Entry 6HTB (X-ray diffraction, 2.70 A resolution); this record covers chains E and F of the 28 polymer chains in the assembly.

Chain E:
Name: Proteasome subunit alpha type-6
Source organism: Saccharomyces cerevisiae (strain ATCC 204508 / S288c)
Notes: EC 3.4.25.1
Reference sequence: P40302 (PSA6_YEAST); residues 0-233 here correspond to UniProt positions 1-234 (UniProt number = residue number + 1)
Sequence (234 residues; numbered 0 to 233; the number before each row is that of its first residue; numbering starts at 0):
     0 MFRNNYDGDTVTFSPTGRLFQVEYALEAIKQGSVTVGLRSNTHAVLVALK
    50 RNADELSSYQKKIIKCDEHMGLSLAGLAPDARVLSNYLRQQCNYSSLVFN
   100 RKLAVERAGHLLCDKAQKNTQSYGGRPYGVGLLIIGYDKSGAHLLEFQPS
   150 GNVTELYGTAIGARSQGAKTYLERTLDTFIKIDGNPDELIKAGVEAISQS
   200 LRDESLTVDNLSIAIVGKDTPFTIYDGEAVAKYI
Not modelled in the structure: 0-2
UniProt features mapped onto this chain:
  - modified residue: Ser13 (Phosphoserine)
  - cross-link: Lys190 (Glycyl lysine isopeptide (Lys-Gly) (interchain with G-Cter in ubiquitin))

Chain F:
Name: Probable proteasome subunit alpha type-7
Source organism: Saccharomyces cerevisiae (strain ATCC 204508 / S288c)
Notes: EC 3.4.25.1
Reference sequence: P21242 (PSA7_YEAST); residues -3 to 284 here correspond to UniProt positions 1-288 (UniProt number = residue number + 4)
Sequence (288 residues; numbered -3 to 284; the number before each row is that of its first residue; numbers below 1 keep their minus sign (Met-3 is residue -3)):
    -3 MTSIGTGYDLSNSVFSPDGRNFQVEYAVKAVENGTTSIGIKCNDGVVFAV
    47 EKLITSKLLVPQKNVKIQVVDRHIGCVYSGLIPDGRHLVNRGREEAASFK
    97 KLYKTPIPIPAFADRLGQYVQAHTLYNSVRPFGVSTIFGGVDKNGAHLYM
   147 LEPSGSYWGYKGAATGKGRQSAKAELEKLVDHHPEGLSAREAVKQAAKII
   197 YLAHEDNKEKDFELEISWCSLSETNGLHKFVKGDLLQEAIDFAQKEINGD
   247 DDEDEDDSDNVMSSDDENAPVATNANATTDQEGDIHLE
Not modelled in the structure: -3 to 1, 245-284
UniProt features mapped onto this chain:
  - modified residue: Thr-2 (N-acetylthreonine)

Chain E / chain F interface:
Contacting residue pairs (61):
  Asn4(E) with Leu6(F)
  Tyr5(E) with Asp5(F), hydrogen bond; Leu6(F), hydrophobic
  Thr9(E) with Arg126(F)
  Val10(E) with Asn123(F); Ser124(F); Val125(F); Arg126(F)
  Thr11(E) with Leu6(F); Gln19(F)
  Phe12(E) with Gln19(F); Tyr22(F), hydrophobic; Ala23(F), hydrophobic; Arg126(F); Pro127(F)
  Ser13(E) with Tyr22(F)
  Pro14(E) with Tyr22(F), hydrophobic; Lys25(F)
  Thr15(E) with Lys25(F)
  Gly16(E) with Tyr22(F); Lys25(F); Ala26(F)
  Leu18(E) with Leu77(F), hydrophobic; Arg126(F)
  His109(E) with Arg82(F)
  Cys112(E) with Arg82(F)
  Asp113(E) with Arg82(F), salt bridge; Asn86(F)
  Gln116(E) with Pro79(F); Asp80(F); His83(F), hydrogen bond
  Thr119(E) with Arg126(F), hydrogen bond (backbone-side chain)
  Gln120(E) with His83(F); His119(F); Val125(F); Arg126(F), hydrogen bond (backbone-backbone); Phe128(F)
  Ser121(E) with Ser124(F)
  Tyr122(E) with Ser124(F), hydrogen bond (backbone-backbone)
  Ser149(E) with Pro79(F)
  Gly150(E) with Pro79(F)
  Asn151(E) with Ile78(F); Pro79(F)
  Thr153(E) with Leu55(F); Asn60(F)
  Glu154(E) with Val56(F), hydrogen bond (backbone-backbone); Lys59(F); Asn60(F), hydrogen bond (backbone-side chain)
  Leu155(E) with Leu54(F); Leu55(F); Val56(F)
  Tyr156(E) with Leu54(F), hydrogen bond (backbone-backbone); Val56(F); Pro57(F)
  Gly157(E) with Leu54(F)
  Lys168(E) with Leu54(F)
  Leu171(E) with Leu54(F)
  Glu172(E) with Ser52(F), hydrogen bond; Lys53(F); Leu54(F)
  Leu175(E) with Lys53(F)
Other interface residues (no listed pair), chain E (35 interface residues in all): Arg38, Glu105, Val152, Phe178
Other interface residues (no listed pair), chain F (30 interface residues in all): Gly129

Overview:
Chain E and chain F form an interface of 35 and 30 residues respectively, with 9 hydrogen bonds and 1 salt
bridge. Polar contacts include Asp113(E)-Arg82(F), Tyr5(E)-Asp5(F) and Gln116(E)-His83(F).
Here chain E is Proteasome subunit alpha type-6 and chain F is Probable proteasome subunit alpha type-7, both
from Saccharomyces cerevisiae (strain ATCC 204508 / S288c). Entry 6HTB (Yeast 20S proteasome with human beta2c
(S171G)) was determined by X-ray diffraction (same publication as 6HTC, 6HTD, 6HTP, 6HTR, 6HUB, 6HUC and 30
further entries).
